7RK8 - chains V and LA of the 60 polymer chains in the assembly; structure by electron microscopy, 2.27 A resolution.

== Chain V (and LA) ==
Protein: Capsid protein VP1
Organism: Adeno-associated virus 9
Notes: chain LA of this document is another copy of the same molecule, construct and numbering; everything in this record applies to it too
UniProt: Q6JC40 (Q6JC40_9VIRU); the construct has insertions or renumbered stretches relative to UniProt, so the offset changes along the chain: 1-588 = UniProt 1-588; 596-743 = UniProt 589-736
Amino-acid sequence (743 residues; each row starts with the number of its first residue):
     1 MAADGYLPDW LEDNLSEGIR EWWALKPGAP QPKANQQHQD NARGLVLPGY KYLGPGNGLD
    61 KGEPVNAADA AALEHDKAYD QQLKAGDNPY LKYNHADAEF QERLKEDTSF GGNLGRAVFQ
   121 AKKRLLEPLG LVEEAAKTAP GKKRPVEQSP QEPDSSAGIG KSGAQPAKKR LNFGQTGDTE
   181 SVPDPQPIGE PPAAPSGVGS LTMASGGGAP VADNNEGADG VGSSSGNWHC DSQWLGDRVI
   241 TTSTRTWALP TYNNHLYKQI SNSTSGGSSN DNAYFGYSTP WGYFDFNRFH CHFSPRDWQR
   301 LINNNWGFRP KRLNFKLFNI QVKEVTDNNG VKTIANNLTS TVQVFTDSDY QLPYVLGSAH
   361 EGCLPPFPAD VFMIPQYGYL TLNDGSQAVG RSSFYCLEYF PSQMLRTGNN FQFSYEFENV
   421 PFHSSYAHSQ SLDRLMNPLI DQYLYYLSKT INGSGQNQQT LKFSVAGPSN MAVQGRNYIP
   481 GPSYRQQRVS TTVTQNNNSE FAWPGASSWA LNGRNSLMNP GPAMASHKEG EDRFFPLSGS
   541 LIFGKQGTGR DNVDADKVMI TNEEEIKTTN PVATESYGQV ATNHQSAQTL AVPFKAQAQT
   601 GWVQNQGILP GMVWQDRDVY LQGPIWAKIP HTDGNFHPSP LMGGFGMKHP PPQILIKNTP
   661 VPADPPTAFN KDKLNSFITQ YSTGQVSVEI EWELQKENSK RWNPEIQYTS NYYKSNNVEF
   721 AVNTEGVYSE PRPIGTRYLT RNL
Disordered / not traced: 1-219, 588-594
Construct notes: insertion (589-595)

== Chain V / chain LA interface ==
Contacting residue pairs (117):
  Val221(V) - Gly222(LA)
  Tyr257(V) - Phe367(LA)  hydrophobic
  Tyr257(V) - Ala369(LA)  hydrophobic
  Tyr257(V) - Val722(LA)
  Tyr257(V) - Gly726(LA)
  Lys258(V) - Asn723(LA)
  Lys258(V) - Thr724(LA)
  Lys258(V) - Glu725(LA)
  Gln259(V) - Asn716(LA)  hydrogen bond (side chain-backbone)
  Gln259(V) - Asn717(LA)  hydrogen bond
  Gln259(V) - Val722(LA)
  Gln259(V) - Asn723(LA)  hydrogen bond (backbone-backbone)
  Gln259(V) - Thr724(LA)
  Thr264(V) - Thr724(LA)
  Phe275(V) - Asn716(LA)
  Phe275(V) - Val718(LA)  hydrophobic
  Tyr277(V) - Val718(LA)
  Tyr277(V) - Ala721(LA)
  Tyr277(V) - Val722(LA)
  Glu324(V) - Ile334(LA)
  Asn337(V) - Lys323(LA)
  Asn337(V) - Asn336(LA)  hydrogen bond
  Leu338(V) - Val221(LA)
  Leu338(V) - Asn336(LA)
  Thr339(V) - Gln321(LA)  hydrogen bond (backbone-side chain)
  Thr339(V) - Asn336(LA)  hydrogen bond
  Thr339(V) - Leu338(LA)
  Thr339(V) - Thr407(LA)
  Ser340(V) - Gln321(LA)
  Gln343(V) - Trp228(LA)
  Asp384(V) - Lys714(LA)  salt bridge
  Gln387(V) - Lys714(LA)
  Gln387(V) - Ser715(LA)
  Gln387(V) - Asn716(LA)  hydrogen bond
  Ala388(V) - Lys714(LA)
  Ala388(V) - Ser715(LA)  hydrogen bond (backbone-backbone)
  Ala388(V) - Val718(LA)  hydrophobic
  Val389(V) - Tyr712(LA)
  Gly390(V) - Asn711(LA)
  Gly390(V) - Tyr712(LA)  hydrogen bond (backbone-backbone)
  Arg391(V) - Tyr712(LA)
  Ser392(V) - Val718(LA)
  Phe394(V) - Phe367(LA)  hydrophobic
  Phe394(V) - Phe720(LA)
  Phe394(V) - Ala721(LA)  hydrophobic
  Phe394(V) - Val722(LA)  hydrophobic
  Cys396(V) - Phe367(LA)  hydrophobic
  Cys396(V) - Pro368(LA)
  Glu398(V) - Trp228(LA)  hydrogen bond (backbone-side chain)
  Glu398(V) - Cys230(LA)
  Glu398(V) - Pro368(LA)
  Glu398(V) - Ala369(LA)
  Tyr399(V) - Cys230(LA)
  Tyr399(V) - Asp231(LA)
  Tyr399(V) - Ser232(LA)
  Tyr399(V) - Ser294(LA)
  Tyr399(V) - Asp297(LA)  hydrogen bond
  Phe400(V) - Trp228(LA)
  Phe400(V) - Cys230(LA)
  Pro401(V) - Trp228(LA)
  Pro401(V) - Cys230(LA)
  Pro401(V) - Asp231(LA)
  Ser402(V) - Asn227(LA)
  Ser402(V) - Trp228(LA)  hydrogen bond (backbone-backbone)
  Gln403(V) - Asn227(LA)
  Met404(V) - Ser224(LA)  hydrogen bond (backbone-side chain)
  Met404(V) - Gly226(LA)
  Met404(V) - Asn227(LA)  hydrogen bond (backbone-side chain)
  Met404(V) - Trp228(LA)  hydrophobic
  Met404(V) - Asn319(LA)  hydrogen bond
  Met404(V) - Gln685(LA)
  Arg406(V) - Gly220(LA)
  Arg406(V) - Val221(LA)  hydrogen bond (side chain-backbone)
  Arg406(V) - Gly222(LA)
  Arg406(V) - Ser223(LA)
  Arg406(V) - Ser224(LA)
  Arg406(V) - Asn319(LA)
  Arg406(V) - Ile320(LA)  hydrogen bond (side chain-backbone)
  Arg406(V) - Thr407(LA)  hydrogen bond
  Thr407(V) - Gly222(LA)
  Gly408(V) - Gly222(LA)
  Asn409(V) - Gly222(LA)
  Asn409(V) - Ser223(LA)  hydrogen bond
  Asn409(V) - Ser224(LA)  hydrogen bond (side chain-backbone)
  Thr659(V) - Gln685(LA)
  Val661(V) - Gln321(LA)
  Pro662(V) - Val371(LA)  hydrophobic
  Pro662(V) - Tyr681(LA)  hydrogen bond (backbone-side chain)
  Pro662(V) - Thr683(LA)
  Ala663(V) - Ile334(LA)  hydrophobic
  Ala663(V) - Tyr681(LA)
  Asp664(V) - Val325(LA)
  Asp664(V) - Lys332(LA)  salt bridge
  Asp664(V) - Ile334(LA)
  Asp664(V) - Tyr681(LA)
  Pro665(V) - Pro250(LA)  hydrophobic
  Pro665(V) - Tyr681(LA)
  Pro666(V) - Pro250(LA)
  Pro666(V) - Met373(LA)
  Thr667(V) - Thr251(LA)
  Thr667(V) - Tyr252(LA)
  Ala668(V) - Met373(LA)
  Phe669(V) - Tyr252(LA)
  Phe669(V) - Gly362(LA)
  Phe669(V) - Met373(LA)  hydrophobic
  Phe669(V) - Pro375(LA)  hydrophobic
  Asn670(V) - Met373(LA)
  Lys671(V) - Glu361(LA)  salt bridge
  Lys673(V) - Asp370(LA)  salt bridge
  Lys673(V) - Val371(LA)
  Lys673(V) - Gly726(LA)  hydrogen bond (side chain-backbone)
  Leu674(V) - Ala248(LA)  hydrophobic
  Leu674(V) - Val371(LA)  hydrogen bond (backbone-backbone)
  Phe677(V) - Val371(LA)  hydrophobic
  Ile678(V) - Lys323(LA)
  Ile678(V) - Ile334(LA)  hydrophobic
  Ile678(V) - Tyr681(LA)
Other interface residues (no listed pair), chain V (52 interface residues in all): Leu256, Thr341, Pro660
Other interface residues (no listed pair), chain LA (63 interface residues in all): His229, Thr246, Leu249, Phe318, Phe372, Ile374, Gly408, Ser710, Tyr713, Val727

== In short ==
The interface between chain V and chain LA involves 52 residues on one side and 63 on the other; the contacts
include 23 hydrogen bonds and 4 salt bridges. Polar contacts include Asp384(V)-Lys714(LA),
Asp664(V)-Lys332(LA) and Lys671(V)-Glu361(LA).
Both chains are Capsid protein VP1 (Adeno-associated virus 9). Entry 7RK8 (Cryo-EM Structure of
Adeno-Associated Virus Serotype 9 with Engineered Peptide Domain PHP.B (AAV9-PHP.B)) was determined by
electron microscopy (same publication as 7RK9).
